Entry 9GGG (electron microscopy, 3.25 A resolution); this record covers chains B and S of the 5 polymer chains in the assembly.

== Chain B ==
Name: Guanine nucleotide-binding protein G(I)/G(S)/G(T) subunit beta-1
From: Homo sapiens
UniProt: P62873 (GBB1_HUMAN); numbering as in UniProt (aligned over 1-340)
Amino-acid sequence (340 residues; numbered 1 to 340; the number before each row is that of its first residue):
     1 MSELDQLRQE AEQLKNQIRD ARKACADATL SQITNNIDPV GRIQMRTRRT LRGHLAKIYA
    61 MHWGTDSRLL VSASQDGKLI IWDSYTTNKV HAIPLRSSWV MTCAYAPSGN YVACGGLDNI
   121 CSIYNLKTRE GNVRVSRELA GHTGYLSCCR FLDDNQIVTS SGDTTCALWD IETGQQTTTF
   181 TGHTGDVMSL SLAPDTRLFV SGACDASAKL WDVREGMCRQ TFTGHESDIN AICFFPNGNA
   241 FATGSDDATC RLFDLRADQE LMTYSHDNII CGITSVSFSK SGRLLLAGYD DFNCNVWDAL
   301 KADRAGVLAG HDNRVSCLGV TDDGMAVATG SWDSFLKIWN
Unresolved in the structure: 1-2
UniProt features mapped onto this chain:
  - modified residue: Ser2 (N-acetylserine), His266 (Phosphohistidine)
  - natural variant: Leu30 (L30F: In MRD42; uncertain significance), Arg52 (R52G: In MRD42), Gly64 (G64V: In MRD42), Asp76 (D76E: In MRD42; D76G: In MRD42), Gly77 (G77S: In MRD42), Lys78 (K78R: In MRD42), Ile80 (I80N: In MRD42; I80T: In MRD42), His91 (H91R: In MRD42; uncertain significance), Ala92 (A92T: In MRD42), Pro94 (P94S: In MRD42), Leu95 (L95P: In MRD42), Arg96 (R96L: In MRD42), 5 further natural variant entries in UniProt

== Chain S ==
Name: Antibody fragment scFv16
From: synthetic construct
Notes: antibody fragment or engineered binder
Amino-acid sequence (256 residues; numbered 1 to 244 plus 13 insertion-coded residues; 1 number in that range is skipped by the numbering (no residue carries it; nothing is unmodelled there); the number before each row is that of its first residue; a row labelled like 121A-121M holds insertion residues (121A, then the next letters in order)):
     1 DVQLVESGGG LVQPGGSRKL SCSASGFAFS SFGMHWVRQA PEKGLEWVAY ISSGSGTIYY
    61 ADTVKGRFTI SRDDPKNTLF LQMTSLRSED TAMYYCVRSI YYYGSSPFDF WGQGTTLTVS
   121 S
121A-121M GGGGSGGGGSGGG
   123 GSDIVMTQAT SSVPVTPGES VSISCRSSKS LLHSNGNTYL YWFLQRPGQS PQLLIYRMSN
   183 LASGVPDRFS GSGSGTAFTL TISRLEAEDV GVYYCMQHLE YPLTFGAGTK LELKGSLEVL
   243 FQ
Unresolved in the structure: 1, 121A-121M, 235-244
Disulfide bonds: Cys22-Cys96, Cys147-Cys217

== How chain B and chain S interact ==
Residue-residue contacts (13):
  Asp66(B) with Tyr103(S), hydrogen bond
  Arg68(B) with Tyr103(S)
  Leu69(B) with Tyr103(S), hydrophobic
  Arg129(B) with Val2(S); Arg98(S); Asp109(S), salt bridge; Phe110(S)
  Glu130(B) with Gly26(S); Phe27(S); Ala28(S); Phe32(S)
  Gly131(B) with Phe32(S)
  Asn132(B) with Ala28(S)
Interface residues without a listed pair, chain B (10 interface residues in all): Val90, His91, Lys127
Interface residues without a listed pair, chain S (13 interface residues in all): Ser31, Ile100, Tyr102, Gly104

== In short ==
Chain B and chain S form an interface of 10 and 13 residues respectively, with 1 hydrogen bond and 1 salt
bridge. Among the polar pairs are Arg129(B)-Asp109(S) and Asp66(B)-Tyr103(S).
Chain B is Guanine nucleotide-binding protein G(I)/G(S)/G(T) subunit beta-1 (Homo sapiens) and chain S is
Antibody fragment scFv16 (synthetic construct); the structure, Cryo-EM structure of Thromboxane A2
receptor-miniGq Protein Complex bound to I-BOP, was determined by electron microscopy.
